PDB entry 9CQ3 | electron microscopy, 2.80 A resolution | chains J and M of the 20 polymer chains in the assembly

[Chain J]
Molecule: 68-nt DNA strand
Sequence (68 nucleotides; numbered 1 to 68; the number before each row is that of its first residue):
     1 CGCGCCCAGCTTTCCCAGCTAATAAACTAAAAACATTCGTTCACGTGAGT
    51 TCCAGTACAAGTCTAGTC
Not modelled in the structure: 1-26

[Chain M]
Molecule: DNA-directed DNA/RNA polymerase mu
Organism: Homo sapiens
Notes: EC 2.7.7.7
UniProtKB: Q9NP87 (DPOLM_HUMAN); residues 1-494 here = UniProt positions 1-494
Sequence (512 residues; row label = number of the first residue in the row; numbers below 1 keep their minus sign (His-17 is residue -17)):
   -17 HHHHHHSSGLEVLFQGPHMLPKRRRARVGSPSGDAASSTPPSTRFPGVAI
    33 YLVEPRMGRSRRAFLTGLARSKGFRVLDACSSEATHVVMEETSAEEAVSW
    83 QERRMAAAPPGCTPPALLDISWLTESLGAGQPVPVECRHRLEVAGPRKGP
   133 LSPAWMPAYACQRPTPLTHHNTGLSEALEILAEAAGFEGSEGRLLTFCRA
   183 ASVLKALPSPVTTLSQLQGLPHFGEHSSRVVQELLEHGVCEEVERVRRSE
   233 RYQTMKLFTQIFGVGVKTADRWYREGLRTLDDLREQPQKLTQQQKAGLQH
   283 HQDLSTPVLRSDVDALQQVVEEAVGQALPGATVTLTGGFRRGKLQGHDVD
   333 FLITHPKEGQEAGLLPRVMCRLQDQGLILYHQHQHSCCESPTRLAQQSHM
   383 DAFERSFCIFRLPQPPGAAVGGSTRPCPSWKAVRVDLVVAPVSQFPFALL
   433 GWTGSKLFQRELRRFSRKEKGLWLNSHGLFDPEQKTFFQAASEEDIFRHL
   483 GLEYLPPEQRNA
Not modelled in the structure: -17 to 24, 123-135, 367-383, 397-410
Differences from the reference sequence: expression tag (-17 to 0)
Bound ions: Mg2+ site 1: Asp330, Asp332, Asp418 (together with DZ4) (shared with 1 residue of chain I); Mg2+ site 2: Asp330, Asp332 (together with DZ4)
Ligand contacts: DZ4 (2'-deoxy-5'-O-[(R)-hydroxy{[(R)-hydroxy(phosphonooxy)phosphoryl]amino}phosphoryl]adenosine): Gly319, Gly320, Arg323, Lys325, Gln327, Gly328, His329, Asp330, Asp332, Asp418, Gly433, Trp434, Thr435, Gly436, Ser437, Lys438, Gln441, Arg445
UniProt features mapped onto this chain:
  - region: Arg323 to Asp332 (Involved in ssDNA binding)
  - binding site (Mg(2+)): Asp330, Asp332, Asp418
  - site: Gly433 (Responsible for the low discrimination between dNTP and rNTP)
  - modified residue: Ser12 (Phosphoserine)

[How chain J and chain M interact]
Contacting residue pairs (13):
  DC63(J) with Gly174(M), base contact; Leu177(M), phosphate contact
  DT64(J) with Leu177(M), phosphate contact; Arg442(M), salt bridge to the phosphate; Arg445(M), hydrogen bond to the base
  DA65(J) with Arg445(M), hydrogen bond to the sugar; Arg449(M), salt bridge to the phosphate; Leu456(M), sugar contact; Asn457(M), phosphate contact
  DG66(J) with Asn457(M), sugar contact; His459(M), phosphate contact
  DT67(J) with Arg387(M), sugar contact
  DC68(J) with Gln364(M), sugar contact
Also at the interface, not in a pair above, chain M (16 interface residues in all): Arg181, His365, Phe385, Glu386, Lys438, Arg446

[Overview]
6 residues of chain J face 16 of chain M across their interface; the contacts include 2 hydrogen bonds and 2
salt bridges. Among the polar pairs are DT64(J)-Arg445(M), DA65(J)-Arg445(M) and DT64(J)-Arg442(M). Ligands of
chain M: compound DZ4.
Here chain J is a 68-nt DNA strand and chain M is DNA-directed DNA/RNA polymerase mu (Homo sapiens). Entry
9CQ3 (The gap-filling complex with Pol mu engaged in the NHEJ pathway) was determined by electron microscopy,
deposited together with 9CQ6, 9CQC, 9N81, 9N82 and 9N83.
